1UA1 - chains C and A of the 3 polymer chains in the assembly; structure by X-ray diffraction, 2.00 A resolution.

[Chain C]
Molecule: DNA template strand with aminofluorene adduct
Sequence (14 nucleotides; row label = number of the first residue in the row):
    24 CATGCACCAT CCCT
Disordered / not traced: 24-25
Covalent attachments: 2-aminofluorene (AF) linked to DG27

[Chain A]
Protein: DNA polymerase I
Organism: Geobacillus stearothermophilus
Notes: EC 2.7.7.7; fragment: analogous to the E. coli klenow fragment
UniProtKB: P52026 (DPO1_BACST); numbering as in UniProt (aligned over 304-876)
Chain sequence (580 residues; row label = number of the first residue in the row):
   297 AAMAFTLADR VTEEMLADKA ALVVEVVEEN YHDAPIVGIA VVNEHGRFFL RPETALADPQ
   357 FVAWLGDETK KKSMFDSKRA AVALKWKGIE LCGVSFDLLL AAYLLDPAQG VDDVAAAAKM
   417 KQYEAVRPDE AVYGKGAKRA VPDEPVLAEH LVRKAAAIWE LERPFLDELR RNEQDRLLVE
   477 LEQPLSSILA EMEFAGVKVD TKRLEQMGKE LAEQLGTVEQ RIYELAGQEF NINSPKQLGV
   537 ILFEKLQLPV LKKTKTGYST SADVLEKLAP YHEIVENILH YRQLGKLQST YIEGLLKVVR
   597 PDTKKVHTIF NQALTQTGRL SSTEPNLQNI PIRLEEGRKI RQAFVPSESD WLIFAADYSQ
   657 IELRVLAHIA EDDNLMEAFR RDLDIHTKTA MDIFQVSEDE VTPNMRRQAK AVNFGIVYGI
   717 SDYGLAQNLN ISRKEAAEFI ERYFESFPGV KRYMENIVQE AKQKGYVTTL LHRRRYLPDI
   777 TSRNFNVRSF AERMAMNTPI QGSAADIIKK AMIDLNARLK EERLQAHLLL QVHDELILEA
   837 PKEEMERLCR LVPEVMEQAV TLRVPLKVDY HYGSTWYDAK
Curated features (UniProtKB/Swiss-Prot):
  - natural variant: Arg306 (S306R: In strain: X; this construct carries the variant), Glu309 (D309E: In strain: X; this construct carries the variant), Val320 (V320L: In strain: X), Asp329 (H329D: In strain: X; this construct carries the variant), His341 (R341H: In strain: X; this construct carries the variant), Gln356 (K356Q: In strain: X; this construct carries the variant), Val358 (L358V: In strain: X; this construct carries the variant), Ser369 (T369S: In strain: X; this construct carries the variant), Cys388 (R388C: In strain: X; this construct carries the variant), Ser391 (V391S: In strain: X; this construct carries the variant), Ala411 (A411R: In strain: X), Ala413 (V413A: In strain: X; this construct carries the variant), 33 further natural variant entries in UniProt
Small-molecule neighbours: 2-aminofluorene (AF): Gly715, Ile716, Ser717, Gly720, Gln723, Asn724
From the paper describing this entry:
  - conformationally variable residues (loop rearrangement): Tyr714

[Interface between chain C and chain A]
Residue-residue contacts - 33 pairs, chain C then chain A:
  DG27(C) - Tyr714(A)  sugar contact
  DG27(C) - Gly715(A)  sugar contact
  DG27(C) - Ile716(A)  base contact
  DG27(C) - Phe786(A)  sugar contact
  DG27(C) - Arg789(A)  sugar contact
  DG27(C) - Met790(A)  phosphate contact
  DC28(C) - Thr611(A)  phosphate contact
  DC28(C) - Gln612(A)  hydrogen bond to the phosphate
  DC28(C) - Thr613(A)  sugar contact
  DC28(C) - Arg615(A)  hydrogen bond to the base
  DC28(C) - Arg771(A)  salt bridge to the phosphate
  DC28(C) - Phe786(A)  phosphate contact
  DC28(C) - Met790(A)  phosphate contact
  DA29(C) - Leu610(A)  phosphate contact
  DA29(C) - Thr611(A)  phosphate contact
  DA29(C) - Gln612(A)  hydrogen bond to the phosphate
  DA29(C) - Ser617(A)  phosphate contact
  DC30(C) - Leu610(A)  phosphate contact
  DC30(C) - Ser617(A)  hydrogen bond to the phosphate
  DC30(C) - Ser618(A)  sugar contact
  DC30(C) - Thr619(A)  sugar contact
  DC30(C) - Asn622(A)  hydrogen bond to the sugar
  DC31(C) - Thr619(A)  phosphate contact
  DC31(C) - Glu620(A)  hydrogen bond to the phosphate
  DA32(C) - Ser585(A)  phosphate contact
  DA32(C) - Thr586(A)  hydrogen bond to the sugar
  DT33(C) - Asn529(A)  phosphate contact
  DT33(C) - Ser585(A)  phosphate contact
  DC34(C) - Asn527(A)  hydrogen bond to the phosphate
  DC34(C) - Asn529(A)  sugar contact
  DC34(C) - Ser530(A)  phosphate contact
  DC35(C) - Ser530(A)  phosphate contact
  DC35(C) - Gln533(A)  phosphate contact
Other interface residues (no listed pair), chain C (10 interface residues in all): DT26
Other interface residues (no listed pair), chain A (29 interface residues in all): Lys532, Lys548, Asp559, Glu589, Asn625, Phe710

[Summary]
The interface between chain C and chain A involves 10 residues on one side and 29 on the other; the contacts
include 8 hydrogen bonds and 1 salt bridge. Polar pairs include DC28(C)-Arg615(A), DC30(C)-Asn622(A) and
DA32(C)-Thr586(A). Ligands of chain A: 2-aminofluorene. Covalently linked 2-aminofluorene: at DG27(C). The
paper reports conformational variability at Tyr714(A).
Here chain C is DNA template strand with aminofluorene adduct and chain A is DNA polymerase I (Geobacillus
stearothermophilus). Entry 1UA1 (Structure of aminofluorene adduct paired opposite cytosine at the polymerase
active site) was determined by X-ray diffraction, deposited together with 1UA0.
